Entry 6C9J (X-ray diffraction, 3.05 A resolution); this record covers chains A and B of the 3 polymer chains in the assembly.

# Chain A
Protein: 5'-AMP-activated protein kinase catalytic subunit alpha-1
Organism: Homo sapiens
Notes: EC 2.7.11.1, 2.7.11.27, 2.7.11.31, 2.7.11.26; engineered mutation(s): S108D
UniProt: Q13131 (AAPK1_HUMAN); residues 13-550 here correspond to UniProt positions 22-559 (UniProt number = residue number + 9)
Amino-acid sequence (494 residues; each row starts with the number of its first residue; note: 54 numbers in that range are skipped by the numbering (no residue carries them; nothing is unmodelled there)):
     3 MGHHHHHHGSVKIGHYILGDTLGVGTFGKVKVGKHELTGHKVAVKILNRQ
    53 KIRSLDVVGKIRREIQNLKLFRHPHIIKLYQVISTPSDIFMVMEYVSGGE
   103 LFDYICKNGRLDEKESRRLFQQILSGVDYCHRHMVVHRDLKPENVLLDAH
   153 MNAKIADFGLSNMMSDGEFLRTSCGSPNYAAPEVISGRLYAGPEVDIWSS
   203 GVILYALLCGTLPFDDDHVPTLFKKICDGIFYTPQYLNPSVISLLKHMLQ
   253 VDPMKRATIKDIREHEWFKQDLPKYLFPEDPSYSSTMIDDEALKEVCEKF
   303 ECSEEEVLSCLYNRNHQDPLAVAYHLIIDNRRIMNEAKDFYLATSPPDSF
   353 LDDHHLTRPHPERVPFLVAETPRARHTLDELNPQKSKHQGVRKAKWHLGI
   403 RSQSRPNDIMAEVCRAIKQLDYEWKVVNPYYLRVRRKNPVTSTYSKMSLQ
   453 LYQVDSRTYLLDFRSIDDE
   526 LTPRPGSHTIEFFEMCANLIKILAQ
Unresolved in the structure: 3-10, 282-358, 372-394
Modified positions: Thr174 (phosphothreonine; TPO)
Differences from the reference sequence: expression tag (3-12)
Ligand contacts:
  - R34 (5-{[6-chloro-5-(1-methyl-1H-indol-5-yl)-1H-benzimidazol-2-yl]oxy}-N-hydroxy-2-methylbenzamide): Val13, Leu20, Gly21, Gly30, Lys31, Lys33, Ile48, Asn50, Lys53, Asp90, Phe92
  - staurosporine (STU): Leu24, Gly25, Val26, Gly27, Val32, Ala45, Lys47, Ile79, Met95, Glu96, Tyr97, Val98, Gly101, Glu102, Glu145, Asn146, Leu148, Ala158, Asp159

# Chain B
Protein: 5'-AMP-activated protein kinase subunit beta-1
Organism: Homo sapiens
UniProt: Q9Y478 (AAKB1_HUMAN); the construct has insertions or renumbered stretches relative to UniProt, so the offset changes along the chain: 68-171 = UniProt 68-171; 187-192 = UniProt 189-194; 195-270 = UniProt 195-270
Amino-acid sequence (204 residues; each row starts with the number of its first residue; note: 17 numbers in that range are skipped by the numbering (no residue carries them; nothing is unmodelled there); a row labelled like 171A-171Q holds insertion residues (171A, then the next letters in order)):
    67 MEVNDKAPAQARPTVFRWTGGGKEVYLSGSFNNWSKLPLTRDHNNFVAIL
   117 DLPEGEHQYKFFVDGQWTHDPSEPIVTSQLGTVNNIIQVKKTDFEVFDAL
   167 MVDSQ
171A-171Q KCSDVSELSSSPPGPYH
   187 QEPYVC
   195 KPEERFRAPPILPPHLLQVILNKDTGISCDPALLPEPNHVMLNHLYALSI
   245 KDGVMVLSATHRYKKKYVTTLLYKPI
Unresolved in the structure: 67-73, 171A-171Q, 195-200
Differences from the reference sequence: expression tag (67); engineered mutation Asp108 (Ser in Q9Y478)
Ligand contacts: R34 (5-{[6-chloro-5-(1-methyl-1H-indol-5-yl)-1H-benzimidazol-2-yl]oxy}-N-hydroxy-2-methylbenzamide): Val81, Arg83, Thr106, Arg107, Asp108, Asn111, Val113, Ile115
What the authors report for this chain:
  - specificity-determining residues: Thr106, Asn111 (proposed by the authors, not directly observed)

# Chain A / chain B interface
Contacting residue pairs (147):
  Gly11(A) with Pro104(B); Thr106(B), hydrogen bond (backbone-side chain)
  Ser12(A) with Thr106(B)
  Val13(A) with Thr106(B); Val113(B); Ile115(B), hydrophobic
  Lys14(A) with Ile115(B)
  Lys31(A) with Asp108(B), salt bridge
  Lys33(A) with Asp108(B), salt bridge
  Asn50(A) with Arg83(B)
  Arg51(A) with Asp159(B), salt bridge; Ala165(B); Val168(B); Asp169(B), salt bridge
  Arg55(A) with Asp169(B), hydrogen bond (side chain-backbone)
  Val60(A) with Leu166(B); Ser170(B)
  Arg64(A) with Phe163(B); Leu166(B); Met167(B)
  Ile67(A) with Phe163(B), hydrophobic
  Gln68(A) with Phe163(B)
  Val84(A) with Val162(B)
  Ser86(A) with Asp159(B), hydrogen bond (side chain-backbone); Phe160(B); Val162(B); Ala165(B)
  Thr87(A) with Pro79(B); Val81(B); Asp159(B)
  Pro88(A) with Pro79(B); Asp159(B); Phe160(B)
  Ser89(A) with Val81(B)
  Asp90(A) with Val81(B)
  Ile91(A) with Leu166(B), hydrophobic
  Phe92(A) with Val81(B), hydrophobic
  Met166(A) with His233(B)
  Ser167(A) with His233(B)
  Asp168(A) with His233(B); Leu236(B); Asn237(B); Arg256(B), salt bridge
  Gly169(A) with His233(B), hydrogen bond (backbone-backbone); Val234(B); Leu236(B); His238(B), hydrogen bond (backbone-side chain)
  Glu170(A) with Val234(B)
  Phe171(A) with Pro207(B), hydrophobic; His209(B); Leu210(B), hydrophobic; Val234(B), hydrophobic
  Arg190(A) with Ile205(B)
  Leu191(A) with Pro207(B), hydrophobic
  Ala193(A) with His209(B)
  Glu196(A) with His209(B), salt bridge
  Met256(A) with Pro208(B), hydrophobic; His209(B)
  Arg360(A) with Ser222(B)
  His362(A) with Ile221(B), hydrogen bond (backbone-backbone); Ser222(B); Cys223(B); Asp224(B); Pro225(B)
  Glu364(A) with Pro225(B)
  Arg365(A) with Thr219(B), hydrogen bond (side chain-backbone); Gly220(B), hydrogen bond (side chain-backbone); Ile221(B); Cys223(B); Pro225(B)
  Leu369(A) with Ile221(B), hydrophobic
  Lys395(A) with Asn216(B); Asp218(B), salt bridge
  Ala396(A) with Leu242(B), hydrophobic
  Lys397(A) with Asn216(B); Leu242(B)
  Trp398(A) with Val213(B), hydrophobic; Leu215(B); Asn216(B), hydrogen bond (backbone-side chain); Tyr240(B); Ala241(B); Leu242(B), hydrophobic; Val250(B), hydrophobic; Leu251(B); Ser252(B); Leu265(B), hydrophobic
  His399(A) with Tyr240(B); Ala241(B), hydrogen bond (backbone-backbone); Leu242(B); Ser243(B), hydrogen bond (side chain-backbone)
  Leu400(A) with Leu210(B), hydrophobic; Leu239(B); Tyr240(B), hydrophobic
  Gly401(A) with Leu239(B), hydrogen bond (backbone-backbone)
  Arg403(A) with Leu211(B)
  Pro408(A) with Pro203(B), hydrophobic
  Lys420(A) with Tyr190(B)
  Tyr424(A) with Tyr190(B)
  Glu425(A) with Glu188(B); Pro189(B)
  Trp426(A) with Gln187(B); Glu188(B), hydrogen bond (backbone-backbone); Tyr190(B), hydrophobic
  Lys427(A) with Gln187(B); Glu188(B), hydrogen bond (backbone-side chain)
  Tyr432(A) with Arg201(B), hydrogen bond (side chain-backbone); Ala202(B); Pro203(B)
  Arg435(A) with Glu188(B)
  Gln452(A) with Pro204(B)
  Leu453(A) with Pro203(B), hydrophobic; Pro204(B)
  Tyr454(A) with Pro203(B); Pro204(B); Ile205(B); Leu206(B), hydrophobic; Pro207(B)
  Gln455(A) with Pro204(B), hydrogen bond (backbone-backbone); Ile205(B); Leu206(B), hydrogen bond (backbone-backbone)
  Tyr461(A) with Pro203(B), hydrophobic
  Asp464(A) with His238(B), salt bridge
  Phe465(A) with Asn237(B); His238(B); Leu239(B), hydrogen bond (backbone-backbone)
  Arg466(A) with Asn237(B); His238(B)
  Ser467(A) with Asn237(B), hydrogen bond (backbone-backbone); His255(B)
  Thr534(A) with His255(B); Thr264(B)
  Ile535(A) with Leu266(B), hydrophobic
  Phe537(A) with Asn237(B); Leu239(B), hydrophobic
  Phe538(A) with Leu239(B), hydrophobic; Leu251(B); Ser252(B); Ala253(B); Thr264(B); Leu266(B), hydrophobic
  Cys541(A) with Leu239(B), hydrophobic
  Ala542(A) with Met249(B), hydrophobic; Leu251(B), hydrophobic; Ile270(B), hydrophobic
  Ile545(A) with Leu239(B), hydrophobic; Met249(B), hydrophobic
  Lys546(A) with Ile270(B)
Interface residues without a listed pair, chain A (84 interface residues in all): Ile15, Thr23, Ile54, Ile63, Met136, Arg173, Tyr192, Pro255, Pro361, Asn430, Pro431, Arg437, Val456, Leu462
Interface residues without a listed pair, chain B (69 interface residues in all): Thr80, Leu103, Cys192, Gln212

# In short
The interface between chain A and chain B involves 84 residues on one side and 69 on the other; the contacts
include 19 hydrogen bonds and 8 salt bridges. Polar contacts include Lys31(A)-Asp108(B), Lys33(A)-Asp108(B)
and Arg51(A)-Asp159(B). Compound R34 is bound between chain A and chain B. The paper reports specificity
determinants Thr106(B) and Asn111(B).
Here chain A is 5'-AMP-activated protein kinase catalytic subunit alpha-1 and chain B is 5'-AMP-activated
protein kinase subunit beta-1, both from Homo sapiens. Entry 6C9J (AMP-activated protein kinase bound to
pharmacological activator R734) was determined by X-ray diffraction, deposited together with 6C9F, 6C9G and
6C9H.
